4YDV - chains P and L of the 3 polymer chains in the assembly; structure by X-ray diffraction, 2.70 A resolution.

[Chain P]
Protein: HIV GP41 peptide GP41(596-606)
Notes: fragment: hiv gp41 peptide gp41(596-606)
Sequence (13 residues; numbered 595 to 607; the number before each row is that of its first residue):
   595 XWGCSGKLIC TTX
Disulfides: Cys598-Cys604
Modified positions: ACE (acetyl group) at position 595; NH2 (amino group) at position 607

[Chain L]
Protein: HIV ANTIBODY 7B2 LIGHT CHAIN, Ig kappa chain C region
Organism: Homo sapiens
Notes: fragment: hiv antibody 7b2 light chain
Reference sequence: P01834 (IGKC_HUMAN); residues 109-214 here correspond to UniProt positions 1-106 (UniProt number = residue number - 108)
Sequence (265 residues; each row starts with the number of its first residue; note: 3 numbers in that range are skipped by the numbering (no residue carries them; nothing is unmodelled there); a row labelled like 27A-27I holds insertion residues (27A, then the next letters in order); numbers below 1 keep their minus sign (Met-44 is residue -44)):
   -44 METDTLLLWV LLLWVPGSTG DDIQMTQSPA SLAVPLLLWI SGAYGDIVLA QSPDSLAVSP
    16 GERATIHCKS SQ
27A-27I TLLYSSNNR
    31 HSIAWYQQRP GQPPKLLLYW ASMRLSGVPD RFSGSGSGTD FTLTINNLQA EDVAIYYCHQ
    91 YSSHPPTFGH GTRVELRRTV AAPSVFIFPP SDEQLKSGTA SVVCLLNNFY PREAKVQWKV
   151 DNALQSGNSQ ESVTEQDSKD STYSLSSTLT LSKADYEKHK VYACEVTHQG LSSPVTKSFN
   211 RGEC
Disordered / not traced: -44 to 1, 27A-27I, 211-214
Disulfides: Cys23-Cys88, Cys134-Cys194
Construct notes: initiating methionine (-44)

[How chain P and chain L interact]
Residue-residue contacts (7; chain P residue first):
  Leu602(P) - Tyr49(L)
  Leu602(P) - Leu55(L)  hydrophobic
  Ile603(P) - Trp50(L)  hydrophobic
  Thr606(P) - Tyr49(L)
  Thr606(P) - Trp50(L)  hydrogen bond (backbone-side chain)
  Thr606(P) - Met53(L)
  NH2_607(P) - Trp50(L)
Other interface residues (no listed pair), chain L (5 interface residues in all): Tyr91

[Summary]
The interface between chain P and chain L involves 4 residues on one side and 5 on the other, with 1 hydrogen
bond. Its one hydrogen-bonded contact is Thr606(P)-Trp50(L).
Chain P is HIV GP41 peptide GP41(596-606) and chain L is HIV ANTIBODY 7B2 LIGHT CHAIN, Ig kappa chain C region
(Homo sapiens); the structure, Structure of the antibody 7B2 that captures HIV-1 virions, was determined by
X-ray diffraction.
